Entry 1UDU (X-ray diffraction, 2.83 A resolution); this record covers chains A and B.

== Chain A (and B) ==
Protein: cGMP-specific 3', 5'-cyclic phosphodiesterase
Organism: Homo sapiens
Notes: EC 3.1.4.17; fragment: Catalytic domain; chain B of this document is another copy of the same molecule, construct and numbering; everything in this record applies to it too
UniProtKB: O76074 (PDE5A_HUMAN); numbering as in UniProt (aligned over 537-860)
Sequence (324 residues; each row starts with the number of its first residue):
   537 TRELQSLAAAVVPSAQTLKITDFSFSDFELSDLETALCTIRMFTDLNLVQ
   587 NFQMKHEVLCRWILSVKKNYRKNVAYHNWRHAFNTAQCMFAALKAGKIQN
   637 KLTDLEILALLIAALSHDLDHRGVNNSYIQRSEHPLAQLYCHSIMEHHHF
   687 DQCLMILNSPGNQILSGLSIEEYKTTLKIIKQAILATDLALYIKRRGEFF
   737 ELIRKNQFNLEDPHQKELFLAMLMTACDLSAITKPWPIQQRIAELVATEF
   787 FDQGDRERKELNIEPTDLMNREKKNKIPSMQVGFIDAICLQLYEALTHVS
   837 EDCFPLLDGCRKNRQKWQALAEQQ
Disordered / not traced: 665-675
Curated features (UniProtKB/Swiss-Prot):
  - active site: His-613 (Proton donor)
  - binding site (Zn(2+)): His-617, His-653, Asp-654, Asp-764
  - binding site (Mg(2+)): Asp-654
  - binding site (3',5'-cyclic GMP): Gln-817
  - mutagenesis: Ala-767 (A767N: Changes substrate selectivity from cGMP-specific to dual cAMP and cGMP binding and hydrolysis; when associated with Y-775 and Y-853), Gln-775 (Q775Y: Changes substrate selectivity from cGMP-specific to dual cAMP and cGMP binding and hydrolysis; when associated with N-767 and Y-853), Trp-853 (W853Y: Changes substrate selectivity from cGMP-specific to dual cAMP and cGMP binding and hydrolysis; when associated with N-767 and Y-775)
Bound ions: Zn2+: His-617, His-653, Asp-654; Mg2+ near Asp-654 (its only coordinating residue here)
Ligand contacts: cialis (CIA; 6-benzo[1,3]dioxol-5-yl-2-methyl-2,3,6,7,12,12a-hexahydro-pyrazino[1',2':1,6]pyrido[3,4-b]indole-1,4-dione): Tyr-612, Asn-662, Ser-663, Gln-775, Ile-778, Ala-779, Val-782, Ala-783, Phe-786, Phe-787, Leu-804, Ile-813, Met-816, Gln-817, Phe-820

== Chain A / chain B interface ==
Contacting residue pairs (19):
  Tyr-676(A) with Tyr-676(B); Cys-677(B), hydrogen bond (backbone-side chain)
  Cys-677(A) with Cys-677(B), hydrogen bond (side chain-backbone); His-678(B)
  His-678(A) with Asn-662(B); Cys-677(B), hydrogen bond
  Ile-680(A) with Val-660(B), hydrophobic
  Asp-687(A) with Arg-658(B), salt bridge
  Lys-714(A) with Lys-795(B); Glu-796(B), hydrogen bond (side chain-backbone)
  Lys-717(A) with Glu-796(B), salt bridge
  Gln-718(A) with Glu-796(B), hydrogen bond (side chain-backbone); Leu-797(B)
  Lys-795(A) with Lys-714(B)
  Glu-796(A) with Lys-714(B), hydrogen bond (backbone-side chain); Lys-717(B), salt bridge; Gln-718(B), hydrogen bond (backbone-side chain)
  Leu-797(A) with Lys-717(B); Gln-718(B)
Other interface residues (no listed pair), chain A (15 interface residues in all): Arg-658, Val-660, Asn-662, Met-681
Other interface residues (no listed pair), chain B (16 interface residues in all): Ile-680, Met-681, Asp-687, Leu-721

== Summary ==
15 residues of chain A face 16 of chain B across their interface; the contacts include 7 hydrogen bonds and 3
salt bridges. Polar pairs include Asp-687(A)/Arg-658(B), Lys-717(A)/Glu-796(B) and Tyr-676(A)/Cys-677(B).
Ligands of chain A: cialis.
Both chains are cGMP-specific 3', 5'-cyclic phosphodiesterase (Homo sapiens). Entry 1UDU (Crystal structure of
Human Phosphodiesterase 5 complexed with tadalafil(Cialis)) was determined by X-ray diffraction together with
1UHO and 1UDT from the same study.
